PDB entry 3QKQ | X-ray diffraction, 2.20 A resolution | chain A

[Chain A]
Name: Tyrosine-protein phosphatase non-receptor type 1
Organism: Homo sapiens
Notes: EC 3.1.3.48; fragment: Catalytic domain, residues 1-321
UniProtKB: P18031 (PTN1_HUMAN); residue numbers follow UniProt; this construct covers 1-321
Chain sequence (321 residues; each row starts with the number of its first residue):
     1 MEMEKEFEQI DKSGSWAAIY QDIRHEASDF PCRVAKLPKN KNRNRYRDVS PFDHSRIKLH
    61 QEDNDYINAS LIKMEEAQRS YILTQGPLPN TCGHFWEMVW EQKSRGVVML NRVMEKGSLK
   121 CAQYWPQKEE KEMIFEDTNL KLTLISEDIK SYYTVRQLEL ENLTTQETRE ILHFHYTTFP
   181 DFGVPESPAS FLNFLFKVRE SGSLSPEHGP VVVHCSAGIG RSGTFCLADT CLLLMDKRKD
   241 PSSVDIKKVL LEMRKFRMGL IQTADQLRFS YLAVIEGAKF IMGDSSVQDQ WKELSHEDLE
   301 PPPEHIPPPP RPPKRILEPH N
Not modelled in the structure: 1, 298-321
Construct notes: engineered mutation Phe179 (Trp in P18031)
UniProt features mapped onto this chain:
  - active site: Cys215 (Phosphocysteine intermediate)
  - binding site (substrate): Asp181, Cys215 to Arg221, Gln262
  - modified residue: Met1 (N-acetylmethionine), Tyr20 (Phosphotyrosine), Ser50 (Phosphoserine), Tyr66 (Phosphotyrosine), Cys215 (Cysteine persulfide), Ser242 (Phosphoserine), Ser243 (Phosphoserine)
  - cross-link: Cys215 to Ser216 (N,N-(cysteine-1,S-diyl)serine (Cys-Ser))
  - mutagenesis: Ser50 (S50A/D: No phosphorylation), Asp181 (D181A: Substrate-trapping mutant), Cys215 (C215S: Catalytically inactive mutant; abolishes sulfhydration)

[Summary]
From UniProt: active-site residue Cys215, 9 substrate-binding residues and 3 mutagenesis sites.
Chain A is Tyrosine-protein phosphatase non-receptor type 1 (Homo sapiens); the structure, Protein Tyrosine
Phosphatase 1B - W179F mutant bound with vanadate, was determined by X-ray diffraction, deposited together
with 3QKP.
